8E5T - chains 5 and 1 of the 28 polymer chains in the assembly; structure by electron microscopy, 4.00 A resolution.

== Chain 5 ==
Name: Ribosome biogenesis protein MAK21
Organism: Saccharomyces cerevisiae BY4741
Reference sequence: Q12176 (MAK21_YEAST); residues 1-1025 here = UniProt positions 1-1025
Chain sequence (1025 residues; row label = number of the first residue in the row):
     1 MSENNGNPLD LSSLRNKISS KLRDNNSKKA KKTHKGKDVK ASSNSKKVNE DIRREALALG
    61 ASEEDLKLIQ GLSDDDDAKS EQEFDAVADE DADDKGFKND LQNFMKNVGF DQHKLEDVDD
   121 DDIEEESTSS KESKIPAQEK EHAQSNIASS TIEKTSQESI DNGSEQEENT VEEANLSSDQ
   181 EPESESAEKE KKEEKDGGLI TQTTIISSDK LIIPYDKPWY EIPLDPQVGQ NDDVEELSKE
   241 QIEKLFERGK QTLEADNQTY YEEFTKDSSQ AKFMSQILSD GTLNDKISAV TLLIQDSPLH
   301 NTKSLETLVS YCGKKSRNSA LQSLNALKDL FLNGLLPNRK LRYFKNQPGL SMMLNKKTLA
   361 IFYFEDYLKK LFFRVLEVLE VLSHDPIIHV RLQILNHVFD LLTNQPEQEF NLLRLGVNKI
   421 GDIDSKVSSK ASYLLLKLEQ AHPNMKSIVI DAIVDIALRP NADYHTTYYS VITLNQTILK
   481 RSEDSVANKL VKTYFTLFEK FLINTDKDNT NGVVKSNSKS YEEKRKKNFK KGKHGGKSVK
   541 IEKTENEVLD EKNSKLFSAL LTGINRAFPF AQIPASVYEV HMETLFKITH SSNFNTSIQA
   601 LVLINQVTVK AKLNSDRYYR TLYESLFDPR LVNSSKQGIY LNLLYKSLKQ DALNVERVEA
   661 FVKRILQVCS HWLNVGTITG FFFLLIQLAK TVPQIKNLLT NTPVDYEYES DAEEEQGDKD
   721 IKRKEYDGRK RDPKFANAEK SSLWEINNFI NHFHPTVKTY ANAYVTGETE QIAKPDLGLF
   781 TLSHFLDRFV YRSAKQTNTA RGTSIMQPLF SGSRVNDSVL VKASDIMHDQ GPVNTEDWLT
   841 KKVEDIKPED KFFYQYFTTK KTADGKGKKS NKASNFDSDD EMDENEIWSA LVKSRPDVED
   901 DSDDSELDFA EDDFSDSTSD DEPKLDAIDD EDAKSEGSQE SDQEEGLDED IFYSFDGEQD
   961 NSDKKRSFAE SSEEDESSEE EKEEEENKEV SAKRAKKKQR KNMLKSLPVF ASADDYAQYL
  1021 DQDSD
Disordered / not traced: 1-212, 504-549, 702-743, 796-831, 867-1025

== Chain 1 ==
Molecule: 25S ribosomal RNA
Organism: Saccharomyces cerevisiae BY4741
Sequence (3396 nucleotides; row label = number of the first residue in the row):
     1 GUUUGACCUC AAAUCAGGUA GGAGUACCCG CUGAACUUAA GCAUAUCAAU AAGCGGAGGA
    61 AAAGAAACCA ACCGGGAUUG CCUUAGUAAC GGCGAGUGAA GCGGCAAAAG CUCAAAUUUG
   121 AAAUCUGGUA CCUUCGGUGC CCGAGUUGUA AUUUGGAGAG GGCAACUUUG GGGCCGUUCC
   181 UUGUCUAUGU UCCUUGGAAC AGGACGUCAU AGAGGGUGAG AAUCCCGUGU GGCGAGGAGU
   241 GCGGUUCUUU GUAAAGUGCC UUCGAAGAGU CGAGUUGUUU GGGAAUGCAG CUCUAAGUGG
   301 GUGGUAAAUU CCAUCUAAAG CUAAAUAUUG GCGAGAGACC GAUAGCGAAC AAGUACAGUG
   361 AUGGAAAGAU GAAAAGAACU UUGAAAAGAG AGUGAAAAAG UACGUGAAAU UGUUGAAAGG
   421 GAAGGGCAUU UGAUCAGACA UGGUGUUUUG UGCCCUCUGC UCCUUGUGGG UAGGGGAAUC
   481 UCGCAUUUCA CUGGGCCAGC AUCAGUUUUG GUGGCAGGAU AAAUCCAUAG GAAUGUAGCU
   541 UGCCUCGGUA AGUAUUAUAG CCUGUGGGAA UACUGCCAGC UGGGACUGAG GACUGCGACG
   601 UAAGUCAAGG AUGCUGGCAU AAUGGUUAUA UGCCGCCCGU CUUGAAACAC GGACCAAGGA
   661 GUCUAACGUC UAUGCGAGUG UUUGGGUGUA AAACCCAUAC GCGUAAUGAA AGUGAACGUA
   721 GGUUGGGGCC UCGCAAGAGG UGCACAAUCG ACCGAUCCUG AUGUCUUCGG AUGGAUUUGA
   781 GUAAGAGCAU AGCUGUUGGG ACCCGAAAGA UGGUGAACUA UGCCUGAAUA GGGUGAAGCC
   841 AGAGGAAACU CUGGUGGAGG CUCGUAGCGG UUCUGACGUG CAAAUCGAUC GUCGAAUUUG
   901 GGUAUAGGGG CGAAAGACUA AUCGAACCAU CUAGUAGCUG GUUCCUGCCG AAGUUUCCCU
   961 CAGGAUAGCA GAAGCUCGUA UCAGUUUUAU GAGGUAAAGC GAAUGAUUAG AGGUUCCGGG
  1021 GUCGAAAUGA CCUUGACCUA UUCUCAAACU UUAAAUAUGU AAGAAGUCCU UGUUACUUAA
  1081 UUGAACGUGG ACAUUUGAAU GAAGAGCUUU UAGUGGGCCA UUUUUGGUAA GCAGAACUGG
  1141 CGAUGCGGGA UGAACCGAAC GUAGAGUUAA GGUGCCGGAA UACACGCUCA UCAGACACCA
  1201 CAAAAGGUGU UAGUUCAUCU AGACAGCCGG ACGGUGGCCA UGGAAGUCGG AAUCCGCUAA
  1261 GGAGUGUGUA ACAACUCACC GGCCGAAUGA ACUAGCCCUG AAAAUGGAUG GCGCUCAAGC
  1321 GUGUUACCUA UACUCUACCG UCAGGGUUGA UAUGAUGCCC UGACGAGUAG GCAGGCGUGG
  1381 AGGUCAGUGA CGAAGCCUAG ACCGUAAGGU CGGGUCGAAC GGCCUCUAGU GCAGAUCUUG
  1441 GUGGUAGUAG CAAAUAUUCA AAUGAGAACU UUGAAGACUG AAGUGGGGAA AGGUUCCACG
  1501 UCAACAGCAG UUGGACGUGG GUUAGUCGAU CCUAAGAGAU GGGGAAGCUC CGUUUCAAAG
  1561 GCCUGAUUUU AUGCAGGCCA CCAUCGAAAG GGAAUCCGGU UAAGAUUCCG GAACCUGGAU
  1621 AUGGAUUCUU CACGGUAACG UAACUGAAUG UGGAGACGUC GGCGCGAGCC CUGGGAGGAG
  1681 UUAUCUUUUC UUCUUAACAG CUUAUCACCC CGGAAUUGGU UUAUCCGGAG AUGGGGUCUU
  1741 AUGGCUGGAA GAGGCCAGCA CCUUUGCUGG CUCCGGUGCG CUUGUGACGG CCCGUGAAAA
  1801 UCCACAGGAA GGAAUAGUUU UCAUGCCAGG UCGUACUGAU AACCGCAGCA GGUCUCCAAG
  1861 GUGAACAGCC UCUAGUUGAU AGAAUAAUGU AGAUAAGGGA AGUCGGCAAA AUAGAUCCGU
  1921 AACUUCGGGA UAAGGAUUGG CUCUAAGGGU CGGGUAGUGA GGGCCUUGGU CAGACGCAGC
  1981 GGGCGUGCUU GUGGACUGCU UGGUGGGGCU UGCUCUGCUA GGCGGACUAC UUGCGUGCCU
  2041 UGUUGUAGAC GGCCUUGGUA GGUCUCUUGU AGACCGUCGC UUGCUACAAU UAACGAUCAA
  2101 CUUAGAACUG GUACGGACAA GGGGAAUCUG ACUGUCUAAU UAAAACAUAG CAUUGCGAUG
  2161 GUCAGAAAGU GAUGUUGACG CAAUGUGAUU UCUGCCCAGU GCUCUGAAUG UCAAAGUGAA
  2221 GAAAUUCAAC CAAGCGCGGG UAAACGGCGG GAGUAACUAU GACUCUCUUA AGGUAGCCAA
  2281 AUGCCUCGUC AUCUAAUUAG UGACGCGCAU GAAUGGAUUA ACGAGAUUCC CACUGUCCCU
  2341 AUCUACUAUC UAGCGAAACC ACAGCCAAGG GAACGGGCUU GGCAGAAUCA GCGGGGAAAG
  2401 AAGACCCUGU UGAGCUUGAC UCUAGUUUGA CAUUGUGAAG AGACAUAGAG GGUGUAGAAU
  2461 AAGUGGGAGC UUCGGCGCCA GUGAAAUACC ACUACCUUUA UAGUUUCUUU ACUUAUUCAA
  2521 UGAAGCGGAG CUGGAAUUCA UUUUCCACGU UCUAGCAUUC AAGGUCCCAU UCGGGGCUGA
  2581 UCCGGGUUGA AGACAUUGUC AGGUGGGGAG UUUGGCUGGG GCGGCACAUC UGUUAAACGA
  2641 UAACGCAGAU GUCCUAAGGG GGGCUCAUGG AGAACAGAAA UCUCCAGUAG AACAAAAGGG
  2701 UAAAAGCCCC CUUGAUUUUG AUUUUCAGUG UGAAUACAAA CCAUGAAAGU GUGGCCUAUC
  2761 GAUCCUUUAG UCCCUCGGAA UUUGAGGCUA GAGGUGCCAG AAAAGUUACC ACAGGGAUAA
  2821 CUGGCUUGUG GCAGUCAAGC GUUCAUAGCG ACAUUGCUUU UUGAUUCUUC GAUGUCGGCU
  2881 CUUCCUAUCA UACCGAAGCA GAAUUCGGUA AGCGUUGGAU UGUUCACCCA CUAAUAGGGA
  2941 ACGUGAGCUG GGUUUAGACC GUCGUGAGAC AGGUUAGUUU UACCCUACUG AUGAAUGUUA
  3001 CCGCAAUAGU AAUUGAACUU AGUACGAGAG GAACAGUUCA UUCGGAUAAU UGGUUUUUGC
  3061 GGCUGUCUGA UCAGGCAUUG CCGCGAAGCU ACCAUCCGCU GGAUUAUGGC UGAACGCCUC
  3121 UAAGUCAGAA UCCAUGCUAG AACGCGGUGA UUUCUUUGCU CCACACAAUA UAGAUGGAUA
  3181 CGAAUAAGGC GUCCUUGUGG CGUCGCUGAA CCAUAGCAGG CUAGCAACGG UGCACUUGGC
  3241 GGAAAGGCCU UGGGUGCUUG CUGGCGAAUU GCAAUGUCAU UUUGCGUGGG GAUAAAUCAU
  3301 UUGUAUACGA CUUAGAUGUA CAACGGGGUA UUGUAAGCAG UAGAGUAGCC UUGUUGUUAC
  3361 GAUCUGCUGA GAUUAAGCCU UUGUUGUCUG AUUUGU
Disordered / not traced: 36-50, 132-135, 169-250, 281-285, 338-377, 394-406, 447-488, 706-720, 755-777, 802-940, 953-1160, 1196-1309, 1444-3396
Bound ions: Mg2+ site 1 near G583 (its only coordinating residue here); Mg2+ site 2 near G1367 (its only coordinating residue here)

== How chain 5 and chain 1 interact ==
Contacting residue pairs - 51 pairs, chain 5 then chain 1:
  Ser268(5) - U1191(1)  base contact
  Lys272(5) - U1191(1)  hydrogen bond to the sugar
  Thr282(5) - A649(1)  sugar contact
  Leu283(5) - C650(1)  phosphate contact
  Asn284(5) - A649(1)  phosphate contact
  Lys315(5) - G652(1)  phosphate contact
  Arg317(5) - G652(1)  sugar contact
  Arg317(5) - A653(1)  salt bridge to the phosphate
  Asn318(5) - C637(1)  hydrogen bond to the base
  Asn318(5) - C638(1)  base contact
  Asn318(5) - G651(1)  hydrogen bond to the base
  Asn318(5) - G652(1)  base contact
  Pro386(5) - A653(1)  sugar contact
  Ile387(5) - G652(1)  base contact
  His389(5) - C637(1)  hydrogen bond to the sugar
  Ile423(5) - G1443(1)  sugar contact
  Lys426(5) - A422(1)  hydrogen bond to the base
  Ser429(5) - G421(1)  base contact
  Ser429(5) - A422(1)  base contact
  Lys430(5) - G421(1)  hydrogen bond to the sugar
  Lys430(5) - A422(1)  salt bridge to the phosphate
  Tyr433(5) - G421(1)  base contact
  Glu551(5) - G412(1)  hydrogen bond to the base
  Glu551(5) - U413(1)  sugar contact
  Lys552(5) - G412(1)  sugar contact
  Ser554(5) - U413(1)  sugar contact
  Lys555(5) - U413(1)  phosphate contact
  Lys555(5) - U414(1)  salt bridge to the phosphate
  Asn593(5) - U413(1)  hydrogen bond to the phosphate
  Asn593(5) - U414(1)  hydrogen bond to the phosphate
  Asn595(5) - U414(1)  phosphate contact
  Asn595(5) - G415(1)  hydrogen bond to the phosphate
  Asn633(5) - G415(1)  sugar contact
  Ser634(5) - G415(1)  phosphate contact
  Ser635(5) - G415(1)  hydrogen bond to the phosphate
  Ser635(5) - A416(1)  phosphate contact
  Thr781(5) - A417(1)  phosphate contact
  Ser783(5) - A417(1)  phosphate contact
  Ser783(5) - A418(1)  phosphate contact
  Arg792(5) - G432(1)  base contact
  Arg792(5) - A433(1)  sugar contact
  Arg792(5) - A628(1)  hydrogen bond to the base
  Arg792(5) - U629(1)  sugar contact
  Ser793(5) - U629(1)  hydrogen bond to the sugar
  Ala794(5) - U629(1)  sugar contact
  Ala794(5) - A630(1)  sugar contact
  Asn834(5) - G432(1)  sugar contact
  Ala863(5) - A433(1)  phosphate contact
  Lys866(5) - U431(1)  phosphate contact
  Lys866(5) - G432(1)  hydrogen bond to the phosphate
  Lys866(5) - A433(1)  salt bridge to the phosphate
Interface residues without a listed pair, chain 5 (36 interface residues in all): Ser316, Val427, Tyr464

== In short ==
36 residues of chain 5 and 24 residues of chain 1 are in contact; the contacts include 14 hydrogen bonds and 4
salt bridges. Polar contacts include Asn318(5)-C637(1), Asn318(5)-G651(1) and Lys426(5)-A422(1).
Chain 5 is Ribosome biogenesis protein MAK21 and chain 1 is 25S ribosomal RNA, both from Saccharomyces
cerevisiae BY4741; the structure, Yeast co-transcriptional Noc1-Noc2 RNP assembly checkpoint intermediate, was
determined by electron microscopy.
